PDB entry 9IKB | X-ray diffraction, 3.54 A resolution | chains C and G of the 3 polymer chains in the assembly

[Chain C]
Molecule: Kinesin-like protein klp-20
Source organism: Caenorhabditis elegans
UniProt: Q965T6 (KLP20_CAEEL); numbering as in UniProt (aligned over 527-646)
Sequence (120 residues; numbered 527 to 646; the number before each row is that of its first residue):
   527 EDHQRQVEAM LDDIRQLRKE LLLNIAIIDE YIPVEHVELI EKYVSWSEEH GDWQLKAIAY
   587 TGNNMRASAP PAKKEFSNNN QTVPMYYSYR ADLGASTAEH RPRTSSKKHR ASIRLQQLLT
Not modelled in the structure: 527-530, 587-593, 625-646

[Chain G]
Molecule: Kinesin-associated protein
Source organism: Caenorhabditis elegans
UniProt: H2KZP1 (H2KZP1_CAEEL); numbering as in UniProt (aligned over 122-710)
Sequence (589 residues; row label = number of the first residue in the row):
   122 ELGKIDEYIE CFYGETSVEK NKGAVALYEL SKNPQNLTQL VNNETLMMAL ARVFREDWKK
   182 HFEVGTNIMN LFVNISKFSC LHGILLHHKI GTLCVNAMEH ETKRYDFWIA EMKKTDQETL
   242 RKLKTAIRKQ AMLLAACVTF LTNLATDISV ELKMVRRNLV ALLVKCLQMS SESTSSLTTA
   302 TIKFLLKLSI FDENKIVMEQ NGTIEKLLKL FPIQDPELRK AVIMLLFNFS FDSKNLPKMV
   362 NGGLVPHMAS LLDSDTKALN MMYLLSCNDD AKAMLAYTDA IKLLMKDVLS GTGSEVTKAV
   422 LLNICLEKRN AQLVCGQRGQ GLDLLMEMSI NSRDLMLIKV VRAISSHEGA TQNMFLKWIE
   482 TLIGIAKNEG ADNSESKSSF GLECMGTVAE LKVAPWAKII QSENLVPWMK TQLQEGIDES
   542 EEVTVLRDIK PLQLQIVIAC GTMARQLDAA RLLAPLIDTF VQLLQSCQID DEFVVQLLYV
   602 FLQFLKHKEL SARLMTQDSA LGAHMIDLMH DANAVVREVC DNALLIMGEH SKEWAKRIAG
   662 ERFKWHNAQW LEMVERDDSE FVDYDDEDFG ADLKFDHYDD GFDMNEPLF
Not modelled in the structure: 122, 491-495, 680-710
Cystine bridges: Cys215-Cys258
From the paper describing this entry:
  - mutagenesis - F348Q/F352Q/I559Q: abolished localization

[Chain C / chain G interface]
Contacting residue pairs (44):
  Tyr557(C) with Ala660(G); Arg663(G)
  Ile558(C) with Phe664(G), hydrophobic
  Pro559(C) with Ala660(G); Gly661(G)
  Val560(C) with Lys657(G)
  His562(C) with Phe664(G); Lys665(G)
  Leu565(C) with Trp671(G), hydrophobic
  Ile566(C) with Trp671(G), hydrophobic
  Tyr569(C) with Trp671(G), hydrophobic; Val675(G); Asp679(G)
  Lys582(C) with Trp671(G)
  Ile584(C) with Met674(G), hydrophobic
  Tyr586(C) with His667(G); Gln670(G); Trp671(G), hydrogen bond (side chain-backbone)
  Gln607(C) with Phe352(G)
  Met611(C) with Phe352(G), hydrophobic
  Tyr612(C) with Ser310(G); Ile311(G); Asp313(G); Lys316(G); Asn349(G), hydrogen bond (side chain-backbone); Phe350(G); Phe352(G)
  Tyr613(C) with Ile311(G), hydrogen bond (backbone-backbone); Phe312(G); Asp313(G), hydrogen bond (backbone-backbone)
  Ser614(C) with Phe312(G); Glu314(G), hydrogen bond
  Tyr615(C) with Ile269(G), hydrophobic; Glu272(G), hydrogen bond; Leu273(G), hydrophobic; Phe312(G); Glu314(G), hydrogen bond (backbone-side chain); Asn315(G), hydrogen bond
  Arg616(C) with Glu314(G), salt bridge
  Leu619(C) with Ile269(G), hydrophobic
  Ala621(C) with Leu273(G), hydrophobic
  Ser622(C) with Arg277(G), hydrogen bond (backbone-side chain)
  Thr623(C) with Val276(G); Glu314(G)
Other interface residues (no listed pair), chain C (24 interface residues in all): Ala585, Ala624
Other interface residues (no listed pair), chain G (30 interface residues in all): Leu309, Asp353, Asn668
From the paper, about this interface:
  - residue pairs: Tyr612(C)-Lys316(G), Ser614(C)-Glu314(G) (hydrogen bond), Arg616(C)-Glu314(G) (salt bridge)
  - interface residues, chain C: Tyr557(C), His562(C), Leu565(C), Tyr569(C), Tyr586(C), Met611(C)
  - interface residues, chain G: Leu273(G), Val276(G), Phe664(G), Trp671(G)

[Overview]
The interface between chain C and chain G involves 24 residues on one side and 30 on the other; the contacts
include 9 hydrogen bonds and 1 salt bridge. Among the polar pairs are Arg616(C)-Glu314(G), Tyr586(C)-Trp671(G)
and Tyr612(C)-Asn349(G). The authors report a contact between Tyr612(C) and Lys316(G); a hydrogen bond between
Ser614(C) and Glu314(G); a salt bridge between Arg616(C) and Glu314(G). The paper reports that
F348Q/F352Q/I559Q of chain G abolish localization; interface residues Tyr557(C), His562(C) and Leu273(G) among
others.
Chain C is Kinesin-like protein klp-20 and chain G is Kinesin-associated protein, both from Caenorhabditis
elegans; the structure, Crystal structure of heterotrimeric Kinesin-2, was determined by X-ray diffraction.
